8DFL - chains E and B of the 8 polymer chains in the assembly; structure by electron microscopy, 3.25 A resolution.

Chain E:
Protein: Nanobody A0194009G09
Source organism: Lama glama
Notes: antibody fragment or engineered binder
Chain sequence (126 residues; row label = number of the first residue in the row):
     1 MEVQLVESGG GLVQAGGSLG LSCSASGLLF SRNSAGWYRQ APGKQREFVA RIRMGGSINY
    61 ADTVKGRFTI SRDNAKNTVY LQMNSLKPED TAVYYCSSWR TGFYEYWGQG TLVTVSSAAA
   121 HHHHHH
Disordered / not traced: 1, 117-126
Disulfide bonds: Cys23-Cys96

Chain B:
Protein: Potassium voltage-gated channel subfamily A member 3, Green fluorescent protein fusion
Source organism: Homo sapiens
UniProt: chimeric construct of P22001, P42212: residues 1-575 from P22001 (KCNA3_HUMAN) positions 1-575 (same numbers); residues 590-826 from P42212 positions 2-238 (UniProt number = residue number - 588)
Chain sequence (856 residues; numbered 1 to 856; the number before each row is that of its first residue):
     1 MDERLSLLRS PPPPSARHRA HPPQRPASSG GAHTLVNHGY AEPAAGRELP PDMTVVPGDH
    61 LLEPEVADGG GAPPQGGCGG GGCDRYEPLP PSLPAAGEQD CCGERVVINI SGLRFETQLK
   121 TLCQFPETLL GDPKRRMRYF DPLRNEYFFD RNRPSFDAIL YYYQSGGRIR RPVNVPIDIF
   181 SEEIRFYQLG EEAMEKFRED EGFLREEERP LPRRDFQRQV WLLFEYPESS GPARGIAIVS
   241 VLVILISIVI FCLETLPEFR DEKDYPASTS QDSFEAAGNS TSGSRAGASS FSDPFFVVET
   301 LCIIWFSFEL LVRFFACPSK ATFSRNIMNL IDIVAIIPYF ITLGTELAER QGNGQQAMSL
   361 AILRVIRLVR VFRIFKLSRH SKGLQILGQT LKASMRELGL LIFFLFIGVI LFSSAVYFAE
   421 ADDPTSGFSS IPDAFWWAVV TMTTVGYGDM HPVTIGGKIV GSLCAIAGVL TIALPVPVIV
   481 SNFNYFYHRE TEGEEQSQYM HVGSCQHLSS SAEELRKARS NSTLSKSEYM VIEEGGMNHS
   541 AFPQTPFKTG NSTATCTTNN NPNSCVNIKK IFTDVSLEVL FQGPAAAMVS KGEELFTGVV
   601 PILVELDGDV NGHKFSVSGE GEGDATYGKL TLKLICTTGK LPVPWPTLVT TLGYGLQCFA
   661 RYPDHMKQHD FFKSAMPEGY VQERTIFFKD DGNYKTRAEV KFEGDTLVNR IELKGIDFKE
   721 DGNILGHKLE YNYNSHNVYI TADKQKNGIK ANFKIRHNIE DGGVQLADHY QQNTPIGDGP
   781 VLLPDNHYLS YQSKLSKDPN EKRDHMVLLE FVTAAGITLG MDELYKSAWS HPQFEKGGGS
   841 GGGSGGGSWS HPQFEK
Disordered / not traced: 1-102, 270-286, 349-358, 492-856
Differences from the reference sequence: linker (576-589); conflict Leu634 (Phe46 in P42212), Leu652 (Phe64 in P42212), Gly653 (Ser65 in P42212), Leu656 (Val68 in P42212), Ala660 (Ser72 in P42212), Thr741 (Met153 in P42212), Ala751 (Val163 in P42212), Gly763 (Ser175 in P42212), Tyr791 (Thr203 in P42212), Lys794 (Ala206 in P42212), Leu819 (His231 in P42212); expression tag (827-856)
Ion coordination: K+ site 1: Thr444 (shared with 1 residue of chain A; 1 residue of chain C; 1 residue of chain D); K+ site 2: Val445 (shared with 1 residue of chain A; 1 residue of chain C; 1 residue of chain D)
Swiss-Prot annotation at these positions:
  - modified residue: Tyr654 (Z: -2,3-didehydrotyrosine)
Reported in the primary citation:
  - specificity-determining residues: Gly427, His451 (by similarity / conservation)

Chain E / chain B interface:
Pairs across the interface (17):
  Ser34(E) - Asp264(B)  hydrogen bond
  Tyr38(E) - Pro266(B)
  Arg51(E) - Asp261(B)  hydrogen bond (side chain-backbone)
  Arg51(E) - Asp264(B)  salt bridge
  Arg51(E) - Tyr265(B)  hydrogen bond
  Arg53(E) - Pro257(B)  hydrogen bond (side chain-backbone)
  Arg53(E) - Arg260(B)
  Arg53(E) - Asp261(B)  salt bridge
  Arg53(E) - Asp264(B)
  Asn59(E) - Tyr265(B)  hydrogen bond
  Trp99(E) - Asp264(B)
  Trp99(E) - Pro266(B)
  Thr101(E) - Lys263(B)
  Thr101(E) - Asp264(B)  hydrogen bond
  Glu105(E) - Pro266(B)
  Glu105(E) - Ala267(B)
  Glu105(E) - Ser268(B)  hydrogen bond (side chain-backbone)
Other interface residues (no listed pair), chain B (10 interface residues in all): Glu258

Overview:
8 residues of chain E face 10 of chain B across their interface; the contacts include 7 hydrogen bonds and 2
salt bridges. Polar pairs include Arg51(E)-Asp264(B), Arg53(E)-Asp261(B) and Ser34(E)-Asp264(B). The paper
reports specificity determinants Gly427(B) and His451(B).
Here chain E is Nanobody A0194009G09 (Lama glama) and chain B is Potassium voltage-gated channel subfamily A
member 3, Green fluorescent protein fusion (Homo sapiens). Entry 8DFL (Structure of human Kv1.3 with
A0194009G09 nanobodies (alternate conformation)) was determined by electron microscopy together with 7SSV,
7SSX, 7SSY and 7SSZ from the same study.
